PDB entry 8WLQ | electron microscopy, 3.80 A resolution | chains 1 and q of the 96 polymer chains in the assembly

== Chain 1 ==
Protein: Flagellar basal-body rod protein FlgG
Source organism: Salmonella enterica subsp. enterica serovar Typhimurium str. LT2
Reference sequence: P0A1J3 (FLGG_SALTY); numbering as in UniProt (aligned over 1-260)
Sequence (260 residues; row label = number of the first residue in the row):
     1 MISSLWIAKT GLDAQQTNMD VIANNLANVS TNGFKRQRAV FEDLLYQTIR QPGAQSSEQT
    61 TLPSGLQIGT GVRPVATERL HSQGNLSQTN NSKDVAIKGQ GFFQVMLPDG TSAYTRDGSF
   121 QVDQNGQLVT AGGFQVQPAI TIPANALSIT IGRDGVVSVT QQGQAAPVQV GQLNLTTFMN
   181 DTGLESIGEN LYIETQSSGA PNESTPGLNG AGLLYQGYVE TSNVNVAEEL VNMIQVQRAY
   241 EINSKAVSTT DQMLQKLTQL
Disordered / not traced: 53-60

== Chain q ==
Protein: Flagellar basal-body rod protein FlgF
Source organism: Salmonella enterica subsp. enterica serovar Typhimurium str. LT2
Reference sequence: P16323 (FLGF_SALTY); residues 1-251 here = UniProt positions 1-251
Sequence (251 residues; numbered 1 to 251; the number before each row is that of its first residue):
     1 MDHAIYTAMG AASQTLNQQA VTASNLANAS TPGFRAQLNA LRAVPVDGLS LATRTLVTAS
    61 TPGADMTPGQ LDYTSRPLDV ALQQDGWLVV QAADGAEGYT RNGNIQVGPT GQLTIQGHPV
   121 IGEGGPITVP EGSEITIAAD GTISALNPGD PPNTVAPVGR LKLVKAEGNE VQRSDDGLFR
   181 LTAEAQAERG AVLAADPSIR IMSGVLEGSN VKPVEAMTDM IANARRFEMQ MKVITSVDEN
   241 EGRANQLLSM S
Disordered / not traced: 1, 251

== Interface between chain 1 and chain q ==
Contacting residue pairs (45; chain 1 residue first):
  Met1(1) - Ala29(q)  hydrogen bond (backbone-backbone)
  Met1(1) - Ser209(q)  hydrogen bond (backbone-side chain)
  Met1(1) - Val211(q)
  Met1(1) - Pro213(q)  hydrophobic
  Ile2(1) - Gly69(q)
  Ile2(1) - Asn210(q)
  Ile2(1) - Val211(q)  hydrogen bond (backbone-backbone)
  Ile2(1) - Lys212(q)
  Ile2(1) - Pro213(q)
  Ser3(1) - Gln70(q)  hydrogen bond (backbone-side chain)
  Trp6(1) - Gln70(q)
  Trp6(1) - Leu71(q)
  Trp6(1) - Asp72(q)
  Ile7(1) - Gln70(q)
  Lys9(1) - Asp72(q)  salt bridge
  Lys9(1) - Tyr73(q)  hydrogen bond (side chain-backbone)
  Thr10(1) - Leu71(q)
  Asp13(1) - Tyr73(q)
  Glu42(1) - Met202(q)
  Leu44(1) - Leu71(q)  hydrophobic
  Leu44(1) - Met202(q)  hydrophobic
  Leu45(1) - Leu82(q)
  Leu45(1) - Gln83(q)
  Tyr46(1) - Gln84(q)
  Gln47(1) - Thr67(q)
  Gln47(1) - Pro68(q)
  Gln47(1) - Gln84(q)
  Thr48(1) - Gln84(q)  hydrogen bond (backbone-side chain)
  Arg50(1) - Gln84(q)
  Arg50(1) - Asp85(q)  salt bridge
  Arg50(1) - Glu167(q)  salt bridge
  Thr70(1) - Leu71(q)
  Arg73(1) - Met202(q)  hydrogen bond
  Pro74(1) - Tyr73(q)
  Glu185(1) - Pro152(q)
  Ile193(1) - Pro152(q)  hydrophobic
  Glu194(1) - Pro152(q)
  Glu194(1) - Asn153(q)
  Gln196(1) - Asn153(q)
  Leu257(1) - Pro213(q)  hydrophobic
  Leu257(1) - Val214(q)
  Leu257(1) - Met217(q)
  Thr258(1) - Met217(q)
  Leu260(1) - Met217(q)  hydrophobic
  Leu260(1) - Ile221(q)  hydrophobic
Interface residues without a listed pair, chain 1 (30 interface residues in all): Ser4, Gly69, Thr195, Leu254, Gln259
Interface residues without a listed pair, chain q (30 interface residues in all): Met66, Ala81, Val155, Arg200, Ser203, Val205

== Summary ==
Chain 1 and chain q each contribute 30 residues to their interface, with 7 hydrogen bonds and 3 salt bridges.
Among the polar pairs are Lys9(1)-Asp72(q), Arg50(1)-Asp85(q) and Arg50(1)-Glu167(q).
Here chain 1 is Flagellar basal-body rod protein FlgG and chain q is Flagellar basal-body rod protein FlgF,
both from Salmonella enterica subsp. enterica serovar Typhimurium str. LT2. Entry 8WLQ (Cryo-EM structure of
the whole rod-export apparatus with hook within the flagellar motor-hook complex in the ...) was determined by
electron microscopy (same publication as 8WHT, 8WIW, 8WK3, 8WK4, 8WKI, 8WKK and 11 further entries).
